6BF9 - chains E and F of the 6 polymer chains in the assembly; structure by electron microscopy, 7.20 A resolution (low resolution: residue-level contacts below are approximate; hydrogen-bond / salt-bridge calls are withheld).

# Chain E
Molecule: Fab H11-E heavy chain
Source organism: Mus musculus
UniProt: P0DOX5 (IGG1_HUMAN); residues 127-221 here correspond to UniProt positions 125-219 (UniProt number = residue number - 2)
Chain sequence (218 residues; row label = number of the first residue in the row):
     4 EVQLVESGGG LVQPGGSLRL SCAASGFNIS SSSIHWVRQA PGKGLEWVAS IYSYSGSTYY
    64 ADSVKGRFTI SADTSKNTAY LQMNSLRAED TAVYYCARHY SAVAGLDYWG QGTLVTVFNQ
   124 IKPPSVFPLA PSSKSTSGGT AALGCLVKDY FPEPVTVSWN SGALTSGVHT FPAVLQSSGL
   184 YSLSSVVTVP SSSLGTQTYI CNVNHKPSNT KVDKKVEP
Not modelled in the structure: 154
Cystine bridges: C25-C99, C148-C204

# Chain F
Molecule: Fab H11-E light chain
Source organism: Mus musculus
UniProt: P0DOX7 (IGK_HUMAN); residues 110-212 here correspond to UniProt positions 109-211 (UniProt number = residue number - 1)
Chain sequence (211 residues; numbered 2 to 212; the number before each row is that of its first residue):
     2 DIQMTQSPSS LSASVGDRVT ITCRASQSVS SAVAWYQQKP GKAPKLLIYS ASSLYSGVPS
    62 RFSGSRSGTD YTLTISSLQP EDFATYYCQQ SYFNPITFGQ GTKVEIKRTV AAPSVFIFPP
   122 SDEQLKSGTA SVVCLLNNFY PREAKVQWKV DNALQSGNSQ ESVTEQDSKD STYSLSSTLT
   182 LSKADYEKHK VYACEVTHQG LSSPVTKSFN R
Not modelled in the structure: 32
Cystine bridges: C24-C89, C135-C195

# Interface between chain E and chain F
Residue-residue contacts - 85 pairs, chain E then chain F:
  Q42(E) with Q39(F)
  K46(E) with Y88(F)
  G47(E) with Y88(F); G100(F)
  L48(E) with Y88(F); F99(F); G100(F)
  E49(E) with I97(F); T98(F); F99(F)
  W50(E) with P96(F); I97(F); F99(F)
  Y55(E) with F94(F)
  Y62(E) with F94(F)
  Y63(E) with P96(F)
  A64(E) with P96(F)
  D65(E) with D2(F); P96(F)
  Y98(E) with Q39(F); K43(F); A44(F)
  Y103(E) with L47(F); Y50(F); Y56(F)
  A105(E) with Y50(F)
  V106(E) with A33(F); S51(F)
  A107(E) with A33(F); V34(F); A35(F); Q90(F); S92(F)
  G108(E) with L47(F)
  L109(E) with Y37(F); L47(F)
  D110(E) with L47(F); Y56(F)
  Y111(E) with Y56(F)
  W112(E) with Y37(F); A44(F); P45(F); K46(F)
  G113(E) with A44(F)
  F130(E) with S122(F); E124(F); Q125(F); S128(F)
  P131(E) with S122(F)
  L132(E) with F119(F)
  A133(E) with P120(F)
  P134(E) with F119(F)
  K137(E) with S209(F); F210(F); N211(F)
  S138(E) with F210(F)
  S140(E) with K208(F)
  T143(E) with F117(F)
  A144(E) with F117(F)
  A145(E) with F117(F); F119(F)
  L146(E) with F119(F)
  G147(E) with F119(F)
  L149(E) with Q125(F); S132(F)
  K151(E) with T130(F)
  S169(E) with S169(F)
  G170(E) with S169(F); K170(F)
  H172(E) with N138(F); T165(F); D168(F); S175(F)
  F174(E) with S163(F); T165(F); S175(F); L176(F); S177(F)
  P175(E) with S163(F); V164(F); T165(F)
  V177(E) with Q161(F)
  L178(E) with Q161(F)
  T191(E) with F117(F); N138(F)
Other interface residues (no listed pair), chain E (51 interface residues in all): T168, T173, A176, Q179, S187, V189
Other interface residues (no listed pair), chain F (51 interface residues in all): Q101, I118, P121, V134

# In short
The chain E/chain F interface involves 51 residues from each chain.
Here chain E is Fab H11-E heavy chain and chain F is Fab H11-E light chain, both from Mus musculus. Entry 6BF9
(Cryo-EM structure of human insulin degrading enzyme in complex with FAB H11-E heavy chain, FAB H11-E ...) was
determined by electron microscopy, deposited together with 5WOB, 6B3Q, 6B70, 6B7Z, 6BF7 and 6BFC.
